Entry 7SGZ (electron microscopy, 3.17 A resolution); this record covers chains F and H of the 10 polymer chains in the assembly.

[Chain F]
Protein: Mitosis Entry Checkpoint protein MEC3
Source organism: Saccharomyces cerevisiae
UniProt: A0A6A5PTK1 (A0A6A5PTK1_YEASX); numbering as in UniProt; present here: 1-445, 460-474
Sequence (460 residues; numbered 1 to 474; 14 numbers in that range are skipped by the numbering (no residue carries them; nothing is unmodelled there); the number before each row is that of its first residue):
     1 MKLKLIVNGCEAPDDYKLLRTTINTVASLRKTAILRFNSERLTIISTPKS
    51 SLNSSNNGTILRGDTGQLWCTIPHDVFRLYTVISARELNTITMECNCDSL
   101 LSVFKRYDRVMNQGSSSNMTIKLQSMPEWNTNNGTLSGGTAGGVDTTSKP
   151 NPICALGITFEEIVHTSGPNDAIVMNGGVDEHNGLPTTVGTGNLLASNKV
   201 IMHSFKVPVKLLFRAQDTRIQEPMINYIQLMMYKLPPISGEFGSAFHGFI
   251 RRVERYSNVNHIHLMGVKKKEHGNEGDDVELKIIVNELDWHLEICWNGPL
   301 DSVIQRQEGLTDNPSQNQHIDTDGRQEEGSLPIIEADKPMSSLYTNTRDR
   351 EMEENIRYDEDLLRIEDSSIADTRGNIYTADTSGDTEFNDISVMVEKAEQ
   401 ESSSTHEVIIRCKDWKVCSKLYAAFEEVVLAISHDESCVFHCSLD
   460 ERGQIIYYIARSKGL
Unresolved in the structure: 50-63, 126-153, 165-198, 258-260, 271-277, 303-403, 471-474

[Chain H]
Protein: DNA Damage Checkpoint protein DDC1
Source organism: Saccharomyces cerevisiae
UniProt: A0A7I9C529 (A0A7I9C529_YEASX); residue numbers follow UniProt; this construct covers 1-300, 320-612
Sequence (593 residues; each row starts with the number of its first residue; note: 19 numbers in that range are skipped by the numbering (no residue carries them; nothing is unmodelled there)):
     1 MSFKATITESGKQNIWFRAIYVLSTIQDDIKITVTTNELIAWSMNETDTT
    51 LCQVRFQKSFFEEYEFKPHEIVFGENGVQVIEDTYGNSHKLYSFRVNGRH
   101 LTTISRKPDGDGIKSFTIAVNNTSTCPESLANRLIVVIEMDSLIVKEYCP
   151 QFQPIKYDPIIINLKYKRRFLDVFGTAASDRNPQEPLDPKLLDVFTNTER
   201 ELTSALFNEEVESDIRKRNQLTAADEINYICCNSTLLKNFLDNCNVNVTD
   251 EVKLEINVHRLSITAFTKAVYGKNNDLLRNALSMSNTISTLDLEHYCLFT
   320 KSIIFKLKDFKNFITIGPSWKTTQDGNDNISLWFCHPGDPILMQMQKPGV
   370 KLELVEVTDSNINDDILEGKFIKTAISGSKEEAGLKDNKESCESPLKSKT
   420 ALKRENLPHSVAGTRNSPLKVSYLTPDNGSTVAKTYRNNTARKLFVEEQS
   470 QSTNYEQDKRFRQASSVHMNMNREQSFDIGTTHEVACPRNESNSLKRSIA
   520 DICNETEDPTQQSTFAKRADTTVTWGKALPAADDEVSCSNIDRKGMLKKE
   570 KLKHMQGLLNSQNDTSNHKKQDNKEMEDGLGLTQVEKPRGIFD
Unresolved in the structure: 1-3, 69-88, 123-132, 155-198, 212-227, 379-612

[How chain F and chain H interact]
Contacting residue pairs - 23 pairs, chain F then chain H:
  Ser99(F) - Leu282(H)
  Ser102(F) - Asn245(H)  hydrogen bond
  Arg106(F) - Asn243(H)
  Arg109(F) - Asn239(H)
  Lys199(F) - Ser289(H)  hydrogen bond (backbone-side chain)
  Val200(F) - Ser289(H)
  Ile201(F) - Asn286(H)
  Ile201(F) - Thr287(H)
  Met202(F) - Arg260(H)
  Met202(F) - Asn286(H)
  Met202(F) - Thr287(H)  hydrogen bond (backbone-backbone)
  His203(F) - Phe240(H)
  His203(F) - Met284(H)
  His203(F) - Ser285(H)  hydrogen bond (side chain-backbone)
  His203(F) - Asn286(H)  hydrogen bond
  Ser204(F) - Ser285(H)  hydrogen bond
  Phe205(F) - Leu282(H)  hydrophobic
  Phe205(F) - Ser283(H)
  Phe205(F) - Met284(H)  hydrophobic
  Lys206(F) - Ser283(H)
  Pro208(F) - Asn280(H)
  Pro208(F) - Ala281(H)
  Val209(F) - Asn280(H)
Also at the interface, not in a pair above, chain F (15 interface residues in all): Asn96
Also at the interface, not in a pair above, chain H (16 interface residues in all): Leu277, Ile288

[Summary]
15 residues of chain F and 16 residues of chain H are in contact; the contacts include 6 hydrogen bonds. Polar
contacts include Ser102(F)-Asn245(H), Lys199(F)-Ser289(H) and His203(F)-Ser285(H).
Here chain F is Mitosis Entry Checkpoint protein MEC3 and chain H is DNA Damage Checkpoint protein DDC1, both
from Saccharomyces cerevisiae. Entry 7SGZ (Structure of the yeast Rad24-RFC loader bound to DNA and the closed
9-1-1 clamp) was determined by electron microscopy (same publication as 7SH2).
